PDB entry 1QDW | X-ray diffraction, 2.10 A resolution | chains B and D of the 4 polymer chains in the assembly

Chain B (and D):
Name: KV1.2 voltage-gated potassium channel
From: Rattus norvegicus
Notes: fragment: n-terminal domain kv1.2, residues 33-119 (core); chain D of this document is another copy of the same molecule, construct and numbering; everything in this record applies to it too
Reference sequence: P63142 (KCNA2_RAT); residue numbers follow UniProt; this construct covers 33-119
Sequence (87 residues; numbered 33 to 119; the number before each row is that of its first residue):
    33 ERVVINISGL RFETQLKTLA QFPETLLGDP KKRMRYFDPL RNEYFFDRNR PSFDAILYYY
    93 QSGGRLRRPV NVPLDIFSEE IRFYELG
Reported in the primary citation:
  - mutagenesis - T46V (5.7 kcal mol-1): increased stability
  - mutagenesis - T46D: decreased stability

Interface between chain B and chain D:
Residue-residue contacts - 33 pairs, chain B then chain D:
  N38(B) with R34(D); E45(D), hydrogen bond
  S40(B) with F44(D); E45(D), hydrogen bond (backbone-backbone); Q93(D), hydrogen bond
  G41(B) with R43(D); E45(D)
  R43(B) with E45(D), salt bridge
  D70(B) with R34(D), salt bridge
  R73(B) with R34(D); E45(D), salt bridge
  E75(B) with R34(D), salt bridge
  F77(B) with R34(D); E45(D)
  D79(B) with T46(D), hydrogen bond; Q47(D), hydrogen bond; T50(D), hydrogen bond; Q93(D), hydrogen bond
  R80(B) with Q93(D)
  N81(B) with Y90(D); Q93(D)
  R82(B) with L42(D); R43(D), hydrogen bond (side chain-backbone); F44(D); D86(D), salt bridge
  P83(B) with D86(D)
  N103(B) with V102(D)
  P105(B) with R99(D)
  D107(B) with R97(D), salt bridge; R99(D), salt bridge
  I108(B) with Y90(D); R97(D); R99(D)
Also at the interface, not in a pair above, chain B (18 interface residues in all): V102
Also at the interface, not in a pair above, chain D (15 interface residues in all): L89

Overview:
18 residues of chain B face 15 of chain D across their interface, with 8 hydrogen bonds and 7 salt bridges.
Among the polar pairs are R43(B)-E45(D), D70(B)-R34(D) and R73(B)-E45(D). The paper reports that T46V of chain
B increases stability; T46D of chain B reduces stability.
Chain B and chain D are both KV1.2 voltage-gated potassium channel (Rattus norvegicus); the structure,
N-terminal domain, voltage-gated potassium channel KV1.2 residues 33-119, was determined by X-ray diffraction
together with 1DSX and 1QDV from the same study.
